PDB entry 8IUN | electron microscopy, 2.85 A resolution | chains I and H of the 36 polymer chains in the assembly

== Chain I ==
Protein: Antenna complex alpha/beta subunit
Source organism: Roseiflexus castenholzii
UniProtKB: A7NQE9 (A7NQE9_ROSCS); residues 1-55 here = UniProt positions 1-55
Sequence (55 residues; row label = number of the first residue in the row):
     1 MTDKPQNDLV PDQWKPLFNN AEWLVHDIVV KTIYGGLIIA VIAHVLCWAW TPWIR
Disordered / not traced: 1-5

== Chain H ==
Protein: Alpha subunit of light-harvesting 1
Source organism: Roseiflexus castenholzii
UniProtKB: Q83XD1 (Q83XD1_9CHLR); numbering as in UniProt (aligned over 1-42)
Sequence (42 residues; row label = number of the first residue in the row):
     1 MKDRPFEFRT SVVVSTLLGL VMALLIHFVV LSSGAFNWLR AP
Disordered / not traced: 1-2, 42

== How chain I and chain H interact ==
Residue-residue contacts (11):
  P16(I) with R4(H)
  L17(I) with R4(H), hydrogen bond (backbone-side chain); P5(H)
  F18(I) with F8(H), hydrophobic
  E22(I) with R4(H), salt bridge; F8(H)
  V25(I) with F8(H), hydrophobic
  H26(I) with F8(H)
  W50(I) with F36(H), hydrophobic; N37(H)
  T51(I) with F36(H)
Also at the interface, not in a pair above, chain I (9 interface residues in all): W53
Also at the interface, not in a pair above, chain H (7 interface residues in all): E7, A35

== Overview ==
9 residues of chain I and 7 residues of chain H are in contact; the contacts include 1 hydrogen bond and 1
salt bridge. Polar contacts include E22(I)-R4(H) and L17(I)-R4(H).
Chain I is Antenna complex alpha/beta subunit and chain H is Alpha subunit of light-harvesting 1, both from
Roseiflexus castenholzii; the structure, Cryo-EM structure of the CRT-LESS RC-LH core complex from roseiflexus
castenholzii, was determined by electron microscopy together with 8IUG from the same study.
